Entry 9GBK (electron microscopy, 2.39 A resolution); this record covers chains Q and R of the 29 polymer chains in the assembly.

== Chain Q ==
Name: Proteasome subunit alpha type-3
From: Saccharomyces cerevisiae
UniProtKB: P23638 (PSA3_YEAST); residue numbers follow UniProt; this construct covers 1-258
Chain sequence (258 residues; row label = number of the first residue in the row):
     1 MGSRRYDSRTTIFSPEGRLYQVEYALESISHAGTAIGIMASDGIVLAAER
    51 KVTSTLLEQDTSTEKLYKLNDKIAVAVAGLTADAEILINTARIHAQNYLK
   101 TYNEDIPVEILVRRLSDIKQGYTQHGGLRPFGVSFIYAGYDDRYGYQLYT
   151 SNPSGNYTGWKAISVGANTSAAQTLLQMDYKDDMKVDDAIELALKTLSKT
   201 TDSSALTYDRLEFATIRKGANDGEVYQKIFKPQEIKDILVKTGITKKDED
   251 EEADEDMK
Unresolved in the structure: 36-65, 164-258
Curated features (UniProtKB/Swiss-Prot):
  - cross-link (Glycyl lysine isopeptide (Lys-Gly)): Lys100 (interchain with G-Cter in ubiquitin), Lys199 (interchain with G-Cter in ubiquitin), Lys231 (interchain with G-Cter in ubiquitin)

== Chain R ==
Name: Proteasome subunit alpha type-4
From: Saccharomyces cerevisiae
UniProtKB: P40303 (PSA4_YEAST); residue numbers follow UniProt; this construct covers 1-254
Chain sequence (254 residues; row label = number of the first residue in the row):
     1 MSGYDRALSIFSPDGHIFQVEYALEAVKRGTCAVGVKGKNCVVLGCERRS
    51 TLKLQDTRITPSKVSKIDSHVVLSFSGLNADSRILIEKARVEAQSHRLTL
   101 EDPVTVEYLTRYVAGVQQRYTQSGGVRPFGVSTLIAGFDPRDDEPKLYQT
   151 EPSGIYSSWSAQTIGRNSKTVREFLEKNYDRKEPPATVEECVKLTVRSLL
   201 EVVQTGAKNIEITVVKPDSDIVALSSEEINQYVTQIEQEKQEQQEQDKKK
   251 KSNH
Unresolved in the structure: 1-3, 49-61, 169, 207-208, 245-254
Curated features (UniProtKB/Swiss-Prot):
  - modified residue: Thr60 (Phosphothreonine)

== How chain Q and chain R interact ==
Residue-residue contacts (43):
  Arg4(Q) with Arg6(R)
  Tyr6(Q) with Arg6(R)
  Arg9(Q) with Arg6(R)
  Thr11(Q) with Leu8(R); Arg127(R)
  Ile12(Q) with Leu8(R), hydrophobic; Gln19(R)
  Phe13(Q) with Gln19(R), hydrogen bond (backbone-side chain); Tyr22(R), hydrophobic; Ala26(R), hydrophobic; Leu78(R), hydrophobic; Arg127(R); Pro128(R)
  Ser14(Q) with Tyr22(R)
  Pro15(Q) with Tyr22(R), hydrophobic
  Glu16(Q) with Glu25(R); Arg29(R), hydrogen bond (backbone-side chain)
  Gly17(Q) with Tyr22(R); Ala26(R); Arg29(R), hydrogen bond (backbone-side chain)
  Arg18(Q) with Arg29(R)
  Leu19(Q) with Arg127(R)
  Ser116(Q) with Arg83(R), hydrogen bond
  Asp117(Q) with Arg83(R), salt bridge
  Gln120(Q) with Ala80(R); Asp81(R); Ile84(R)
  Thr123(Q) with Arg127(R), hydrogen bond (backbone-side chain)
  Gln124(Q) with Asp81(R); Tyr120(R); Gly125(R); Val126(R); Arg127(R), hydrogen bond (side chain-backbone); Phe129(R)
  His125(Q) with Gly125(R); Val126(R)
  Gly126(Q) with Tyr4(R); Gly125(R)
  Gly155(Q) with Ala80(R); Arg83(R), hydrogen bond (backbone-side chain)
  Asn156(Q) with Asn79(R); Ala80(R), hydrogen bond (side chain-backbone)
  Tyr157(Q) with Arg83(R)
Also at the interface, not in a pair above, chain Q (25 interface residues in all): Arg113, Gly127, Ser154
Also at the interface, not in a pair above, chain R (22 interface residues in all): Ala23, Gly130

== Summary ==
Chain Q and chain R form an interface of 25 and 22 residues respectively; the contacts include 8 hydrogen
bonds and 1 salt bridge. Polar pairs include Asp117(Q)-Arg83(R), Phe13(Q)-Gln19(R) and Glu16(Q)-Arg29(R).
Here chain Q is Proteasome subunit alpha type-3 and chain R is Proteasome subunit alpha type-4, both from
Saccharomyces cerevisiae. Entry 9GBK (Blm10-20S proteasome complex from pre1-1) was determined by electron
microscopy together with 8RVL, 8RVO, 8RVP and 8RVQ from the same study.
